PDB entry 8YDM | electron microscopy, 3.05 A resolution | chains M and Q of the 18 polymer chains in the assembly

Chain M:
Molecule: Reaction center protein M chain
Source organism: Chloroflexus aurantiacus J-10-fl
UniProtKB: P09438 (RCEM_CHLAA); numbering as in UniProt (aligned over 1-307)
Sequence (307 residues; row label = number of the first residue in the row):
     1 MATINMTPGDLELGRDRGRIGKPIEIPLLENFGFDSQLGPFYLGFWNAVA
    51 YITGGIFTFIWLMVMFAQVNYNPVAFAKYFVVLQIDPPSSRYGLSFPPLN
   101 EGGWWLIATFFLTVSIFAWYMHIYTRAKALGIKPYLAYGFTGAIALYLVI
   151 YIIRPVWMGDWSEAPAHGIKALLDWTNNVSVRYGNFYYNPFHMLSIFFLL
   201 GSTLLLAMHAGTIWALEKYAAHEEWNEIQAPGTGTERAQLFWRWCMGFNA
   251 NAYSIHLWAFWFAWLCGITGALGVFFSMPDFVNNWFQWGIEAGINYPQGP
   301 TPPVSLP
Unresolved in the structure: 1-9, 305-307
Bound ions: bacteriochlorophyll a Mg near H192 (its only coordinating residue here); Mn2+: E224, H256 (shared with 2 residues of chain L)
Ligand contacts:
  - bacteriochlorophyll a (BCL), molecule 1: G54, F57, T58, L112, I116, F140, A143, L146, Y147, I150, W175, T176, V179, S180, F186, Y187, H192, S195, I196, L199, C266, G270, A271, G273, V274
  - bacteriochlorophyll a (BCL), molecule 2: T176, Y187, L200
  - bacteriochlorophyll a (BCL), molecule 3: Y187, H192, M193, I196, F197, L200, G201, L204
  - bacteriopheophytin a (BPH), molecule 1: F57, W61, L112, Y147, I150, Y151, P165, H167, G168, I169, L172, L173, W175, T176
  - bacteriopheophytin a (BPH), molecule 2: S115, I116, W119, I123, L136, G139, F140, A143, A263, C266, G267
  - bacteriopheophytin a (BPH), molecule 3: L200, T203, L204, A207, M208, W242, M246
  - Menaquinone 11 (MQE; 2-methyl-3-[(2E,6E,10E,14E,18E,22E,26E,30E,34E,38E)-3,7,11,15,19,23,27,31,35,39,43-undecamethyltetratetraconta-2,6,10,1 4,18,22,26,30,34,38,42-undecaen-1-yl]naphthalene-1,4-dione): L204, L205, M208, H209, T212, I213, T235, A238, Q239, W242, M246, F248, N249, A250, N251, I255, W258, F262
Swiss-Prot annotation at these positions:
  - binding site ((7R,8Z)-bacteriochlorophyll b): H192
  - binding site (Fe cation): H209, E236, H256
  - modified residue: A2 (Blocked amino end (Ala))
Reported in the primary citation:
  - binding site for bacteriochlorophyll a: H192
  - binding site for bacteriopheophytin a: L172
  - Mn2+ coordination: H209, E224, H256

Chain Q:
Molecule: Light-harvesting protein B-808/866 alpha chain
Source organism: Chloroflexus aurantiacus J-10-fl
UniProtKB: P07503 (LHA_CHLAA); numbering as in UniProt (aligned over 1-57)
Sequence (57 residues; each row starts with the number of its first residue):
     1 MQPRSPVRTNIVIFTILGFVVALLIHFIVLSSPEYNWLSNAEGGALLLSA
    51 ARALFGI
Unresolved in the structure: 1-4, 41-57
Ligand contacts:
  - bacteriochlorophyll a (BCL), molecule 1: S5, P6, V7, N10, I11, F14
  - bacteriochlorophyll a (BCL), molecule 2: G18, V21, A22, I25, H26, V29
  - bacteriochlorophyll a (BCL), molecule 3: A22, H26, V29, W37
  - gamma-Carotene (U4Z): I11, F14, T15, G18, V21, L24, I28
Swiss-Prot annotation at these positions:
  - binding site (a bacteriochlorophyll): H26
  - modified residue: M1 (N-formylmethionine)
Reported in the primary citation:
  - binding site for bacteriochlorophyll a: H26

Interface between chain M and chain Q:
Contacting residue pairs (11):
  D10(M) with T9(Q); I13(Q)
  L11(M) with P6(Q), hydrophobic; N10(Q)
  F45(M) with I13(Q), hydrophobic
  L94(M) with S31(Q), hydrogen bond (backbone-side chain)
  S95(M) with S31(Q); P33(Q)
  F110(M) with L24(Q), hydrophobic
  V156(M) with F27(Q), hydrophobic
  W161(M) with F27(Q), hydrophobic
Other interface residues (no listed pair), chain M (9 interface residues in all): W46
Other interface residues (no listed pair), chain Q (9 interface residues in all): S32
Interface features reported in the paper:
  - specific contacts: S95(M)-S31(Q)

Overview:
The chain M/chain Q interface involves 9 residues from each chain, with 1 hydrogen bond. Its one
hydrogen-bonded contact is L94(M)-S31(Q). The paper describes a contact between S95(M) and S31(Q). From the
paper: a binding site for bacteriochlorophyll a at H192(M) and H26(Q); a binding site for bacteriopheophytin a
at L172(M).
Here chain M is Reaction center protein M chain and chain Q is Light-harvesting protein B-808/866 alpha chain,
both from Chloroflexus aurantiacus J-10-fl. Entry 8YDM (Cryo-EM structure of CaRC-LH complex from Chloroflexus
aurantiacus) was determined by electron microscopy.
